Entry 7Q21 (electron microscopy, 2.90 A resolution); this record covers chains a and c of the 26 polymer chains in the assembly.

== Chain a ==
Protein: Cytochrome bc1 complex Rieske iron-sulfur subunit
Source organism: Corynebacterium glutamicum (strain ATCC 13032 / DSM 20300 / BCRC 11384 / JCM 1318 / LMG 3730 / NCIMB 10025)
UniProtKB: Q79VE8 (QCRA_CORGL); residue numbers follow UniProt; this construct covers 1-408
Chain sequence (408 residues; row label = number of the first residue in the row):
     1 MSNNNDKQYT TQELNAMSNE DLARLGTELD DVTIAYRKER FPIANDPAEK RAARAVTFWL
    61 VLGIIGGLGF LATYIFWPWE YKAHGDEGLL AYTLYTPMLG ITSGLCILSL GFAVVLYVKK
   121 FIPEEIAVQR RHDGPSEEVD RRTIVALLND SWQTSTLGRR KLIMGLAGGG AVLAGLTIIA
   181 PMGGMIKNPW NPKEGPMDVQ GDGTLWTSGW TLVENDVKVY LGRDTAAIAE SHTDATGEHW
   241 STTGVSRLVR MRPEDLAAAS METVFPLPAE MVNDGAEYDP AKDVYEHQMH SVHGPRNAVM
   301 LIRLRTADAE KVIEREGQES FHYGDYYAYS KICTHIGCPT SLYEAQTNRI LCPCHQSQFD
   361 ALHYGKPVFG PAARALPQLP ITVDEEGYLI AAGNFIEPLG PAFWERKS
Disordered / not traced: 1-8
UniProt features mapped onto this chain:
  - binding site ([2Fe-2S] cluster): C333, H335, C352, H355
Cystine bridges: C338-C354
Bound ions: 2Fe-2S cluster Fe: C333, H335, C352, H355
Small-molecule neighbours:
  - 9YF ((2R)-2-(hexadecanoyloxy)-3-{[(S)-hydroxy{[(1R,2R,3R,4R,5R,6S)-2,3,4,5,6-pentahydroxycyclohexyl]oxy}phosphoryl]oxy}propyl (9S)-9-methyloctadecanoate), molecule 1: Y74, I75, W79
  - 9YF, molecule 2: I179, A180, M182, G183, G184, I186, K187, N188, N191
  - 2Fe-2S cluster (FES): C333, H335, I336, C338, T340, C352, C354, H355, Q356, S357, P371
  - menaquinone-9 (MQ9), molecule 1: F70, S103, I107
  - menaquinone-9 (MQ9), molecule 2: T177, I178, P181, M182, M185

== Chain c ==
Protein: Cytochrome bc1 complex cytochrome c subunit
Source organism: Corynebacterium glutamicum (strain ATCC 13032 / DSM 20300 / BCRC 11384 / JCM 1318 / LMG 3730 / NCIMB 10025)
Notes: EC 7.1.1.8
UniProtKB: Q8NNK5 (QCRC_CORGL); residue numbers follow UniProt; this construct covers 1-283
Chain sequence (283 residues; row label = number of the first residue in the row):
     1 MAKPSAKKVK NRRKVRRTVA GALALTIGLS GAGILATAIT PDAQVATAQR DDQALISEGK
    61 DLYDVACITC HGVNLQGVED RGPSLVGVGE GAVYFQVHSG RMPILRNEAQ AERKAPRYTE
   121 AQTLAIAAYV AANGGGPGLV YNEDGTLAME ELRGENYDGQ ITSADVARGG DLFRLNCASC
   181 HNFTGRGGAL SSGKYAPNLD AANEQEIYQA MLTGPQNMPK FSDRQLSADE KKDIIAFIKS
   241 TKETPSPGGY SLGSLGPVAE GLFMWVFGIL VLVAAAMWIG SRS
Disordered / not traced: 1-51
Glycans and other covalent adducts: heme c (HEC) linked to C177
Bound ions: heme c Fe site 1 near H71 (its only coordinating residue here); heme c Fe site 2 near H181 (its only coordinating residue here)
Small-molecule neighbours:
  - phosphatidic acid (7PH; (1R)-2-(dodecanoyloxy)-1-[(phosphonooxy)methyl]ethyl tetradecanoate): Y250, L252, G253, L255, V258, A259, G261, L262, F263, W265, V266, F267
  - heme c (HEC), molecule 1: A66, C67, C70, H71, R81, G82, P83, L85, V88, A92, V93, Q96, V97, M102, P103, I104, N107, A111, Y118, I126, Q216
  - heme c (HEC), molecule 2: F95, Q96, R101, Q110, R113, F173, N176, C180, H181, L190, Y195, A196, P197, N198, L199, A202, E206, I207, A210, M211, P215, Q216, N217, M218, P219, F221, I234, I238

== How chain a and chain c interact ==
Pairs across the interface (59; chain a residue first):
  H84(a) with Q160(c); I161(c); E243(c), salt bridge; T244(c)
  G85(a) with Q160(c)
  Y92(a) with P247(c)
  T93(a) with P245(c); S246(c), hydrogen bond (side chain-backbone); P247(c)
  T96(a) with G248(c)
  P97(a) with G249(c)
  V115(a) with W278(c), hydrophobic; I279(c), hydrophobic
  L116(a) with W278(c), hydrophobic
  K119(a) with W278(c), hydrogen bond (side chain-backbone)
  R223(a) with R224(c); Q225(c)
  D224(a) with D171(c); L175(c)
  T225(a) with R168(c), hydrogen bond (backbone-side chain); E230(c)
  A226(a) with R168(c); D171(c); L172(c), hydrophobic
  R247(a) with D171(c), salt bridge
  E254(a) with R224(c)
  D255(a) with S222(c); R224(c); Q225(c), hydrogen bond (backbone-backbone)
  L256(a) with Q225(c)
  A257(a) with K220(c)
  A259(a) with P219(c); K220(c), hydrogen bond (backbone-backbone)
  S260(a) with K220(c); Q225(c)
  M261(a) with Q225(c), hydrogen bond (backbone-side chain)
  E262(a) with Q225(c)
  T263(a) with N176(c)
  K331(a) with L175(c)
  S341(a) with S179(c), hydrogen bond
  L342(a) with S179(c); C180(c), hydrophobic
  Y343(a) with N217(c); P219(c)
  E344(a) with L190(c); S191(c), hydrogen bond; K194(c), salt bridge; N217(c)
  A345(a) with N217(c), hydrogen bond (backbone-backbone); M218(c)
  Q346(a) with Q216(c); N217(c)
  T347(a) with K194(c); N217(c)
  R349(a) with S191(c); S192(c); K194(c)
  L351(a) with L190(c), hydrophobic
  Q358(a) with S191(c)
Other interface residues (no listed pair), chain a (41 interface residues in all): A83, L89, F112, A227, I228, A258, F265
Other interface residues (no listed pair), chain c (39 interface residues in all): R153, S163, A164, A167, A189, F221, K239, S240

== Overview ==
The interface between chain a and chain c involves 41 residues on one side and 39 on the other, with 9
hydrogen bonds and 3 salt bridges. Polar contacts include H84(a)-E243(c), R247(a)-D171(c) and E344(a)-K194(c).
Chain a binds menaquinone-9, compound 9YF and 2Fe-2S cluster.
Here chain a is Cytochrome bc1 complex Rieske iron-sulfur subunit and chain c is Cytochrome bc1 complex
cytochrome c subunit, both from Corynebacterium glutamicum (strain ATCC 13032 / DSM 20300 / BCRC 11384 / JCM
1318 / LMG 3730 / NCIMB 10025). Entry 7Q21 (III2-IV2 respiratory supercomplex from Corynebacterium glutamicum)
was determined by electron microscopy.
